8QPA - chains 7 and 4 of the 17 polymer chains in the assembly; structure by electron microscopy, 3.70 A resolution.

== Chain 7 ==
Name: Splicing factor 3A subunit 1
From: Homo sapiens
UniProt: Q15459 (SF3A1_HUMAN); residue numbers follow UniProt; this construct covers 1-793
Chain sequence (793 residues; each row starts with the number of its first residue):
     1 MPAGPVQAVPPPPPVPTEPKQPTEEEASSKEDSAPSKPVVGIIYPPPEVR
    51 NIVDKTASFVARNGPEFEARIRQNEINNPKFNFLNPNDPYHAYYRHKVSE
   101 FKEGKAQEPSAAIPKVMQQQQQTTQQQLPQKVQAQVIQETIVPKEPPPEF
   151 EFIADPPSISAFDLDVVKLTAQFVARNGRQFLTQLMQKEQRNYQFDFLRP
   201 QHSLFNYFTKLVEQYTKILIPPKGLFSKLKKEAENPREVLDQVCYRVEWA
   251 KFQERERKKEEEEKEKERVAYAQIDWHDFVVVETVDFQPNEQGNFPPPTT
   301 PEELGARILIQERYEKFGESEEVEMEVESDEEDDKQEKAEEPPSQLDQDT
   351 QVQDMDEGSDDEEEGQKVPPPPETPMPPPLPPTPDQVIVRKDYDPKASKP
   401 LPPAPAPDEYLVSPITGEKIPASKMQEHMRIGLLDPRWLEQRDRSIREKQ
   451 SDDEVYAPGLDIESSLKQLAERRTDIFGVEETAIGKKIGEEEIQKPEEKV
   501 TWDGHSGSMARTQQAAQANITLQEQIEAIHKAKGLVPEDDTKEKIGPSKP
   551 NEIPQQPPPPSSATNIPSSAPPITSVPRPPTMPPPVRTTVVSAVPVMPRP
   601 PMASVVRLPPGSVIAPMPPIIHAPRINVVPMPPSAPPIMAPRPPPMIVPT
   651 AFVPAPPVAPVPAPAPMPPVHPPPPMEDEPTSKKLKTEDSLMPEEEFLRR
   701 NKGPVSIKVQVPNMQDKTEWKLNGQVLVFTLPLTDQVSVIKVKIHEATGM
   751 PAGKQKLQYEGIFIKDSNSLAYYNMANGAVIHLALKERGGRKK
Disordered / not traced: 1-408, 490-793
UniProt features mapped onto this chain:
  - region: Pro680 to Lys702 (Required and sufficient for nuclear import)
  - site: Leu169 (Critical for binding to SF3A3)
  - modified residue: Lys55 (N6-acetyllysine), Ser320 (Phosphoserine), Ser329 (Phosphoserine), Ser359 (Phosphoserine), Ser413 (Phosphoserine), Ser451 (Phosphoserine), Tyr456 (Phosphotyrosine), Ser508 (Phosphoserine), Tyr759 (Phosphotyrosine)
  - cross-link (Glycyl lysine isopeptide (Lys-Gly)): Lys20 (interchain with G-Cter in SUMO2), Lys131 (interchain with G-Cter in SUMO2), Lys424 (interchain with G-Cter in SUMO2), Lys499 (interchain with G-Cter in SUMO2), Lys542 (interchain with G-Cter in SUMO2), Lys686 (interchain with G-Cter in SUMO2)
  - natural variant: Arg511 (R511W: In a colorectal cancer sample)
  - mutagenesis: Glu48 (E48F: SLURP 1 motif acquires binding to SF3A3; when associated with Leu-55), Lys55 (K55L: SLURP 1 motif acquires binding to SF3A3; when associated with Phe-48), Phe162 (F162E: No effect on binding to SF3A3), Leu169 (L169K: Abolishes binding to SF3A3)

== Chain 4 ==
Molecule: U4 snRNA
From: Homo sapiens
Sequence (144 nucleotides; each row starts with the number of its first residue):
     1 AGCUUUGCGCAGUGGCAGUAUCGUAGCCAAUGAGGUCUAUCCGAGGCGCG
    51 AUUAUUGCUAAUUGAAAACUUUUCCCAAUACCCCGCCGUGACGACUUGCA
   101 AUAUAGUCGGCACUGGCAAUUUUUGACAGUCUCUACGGAGACUG
Disordered / not traced: 63-144

== Chain 7 / chain 4 interface ==
Residue-residue contacts - 14 pairs, chain 7 then chain 4:
  Arg430(7) with A25(4), salt bridge to the phosphate
  Ile431(7) with A25(4), base contact
  Leu434(7) with U24(4), phosphate contact; A25(4), base contact
  Asp435(7) with G23(4), phosphate contact; U24(4), hydrogen bond to the phosphate
  Arg437(7) with C22(4), hydrogen bond to the sugar; G23(4), sugar contact
  Trp438(7) with G23(4), sugar contact; U24(4), sugar contact; A25(4), sugar contact; G26(4), phosphate contact
  Arg444(7) with G50(4), sugar contact; A51(4), sugar contact
Also at the interface, not in a pair above, chain 7 (10 interface residues in all): Leu433, Gln441, Arg442

== In short ==
10 residues of chain 7 face 7 of chain 4 across their interface; the contacts include 2 hydrogen bonds and 1
salt bridge. Polar pairs include Arg437(7)-C22(4), Asp435(7)-U24(4) and Arg430(7)-A25(4). Curated annotation
(UniProt) lists 4 mutagenesis sites on chain 7.
Here chain 7 is Splicing factor 3A subunit 1 and chain 4 is U4 snRNA, both from Homo sapiens. Entry 8QPA
(Cryo-EM Structure of Pre-B+5'ssLNG Complex (core part)) was determined by electron microscopy, deposited
together with 8QOZ, 8QP8, 8QP9, 8QPB, 8QPE and 8QPK.
